8DUL - chains A and H of the 8 polymer chains in the assembly; structure by electron microscopy, 4.17 A resolution (low resolution: residue-level contacts below are approximate; hydrogen-bond / salt-bridge calls are withheld).

== Chain A ==
Protein: Spike glycoprotein E1
From: Western equine encephalitis virus
UniProtKB: P13897 (POLS_WEEV); residues -59 to 429 here correspond to UniProt positions 738-1226 (UniProt number = residue number + 797)
Amino-acid sequence (489 residues; row label = number of the first residue in the row; numbers below 1 keep their minus sign (Arg-59 is residue -59)):
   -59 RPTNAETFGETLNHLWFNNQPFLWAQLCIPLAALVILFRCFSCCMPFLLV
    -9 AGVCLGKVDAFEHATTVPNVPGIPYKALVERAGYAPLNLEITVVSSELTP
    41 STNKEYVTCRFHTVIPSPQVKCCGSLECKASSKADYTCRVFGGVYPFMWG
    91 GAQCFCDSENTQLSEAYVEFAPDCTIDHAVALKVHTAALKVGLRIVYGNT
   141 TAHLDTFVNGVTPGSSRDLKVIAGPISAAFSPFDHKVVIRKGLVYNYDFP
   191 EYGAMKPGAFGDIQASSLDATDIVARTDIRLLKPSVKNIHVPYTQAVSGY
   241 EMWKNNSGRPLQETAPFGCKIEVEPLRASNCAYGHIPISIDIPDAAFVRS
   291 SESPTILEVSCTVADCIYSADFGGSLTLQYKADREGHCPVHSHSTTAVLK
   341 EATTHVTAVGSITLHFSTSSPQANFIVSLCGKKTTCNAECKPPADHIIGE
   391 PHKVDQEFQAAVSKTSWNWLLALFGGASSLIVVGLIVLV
Not modelled in the structure: -59 to 41, 125-170, 269-429
Disulfide bonds: Cys49-Cys114, Cys62-Cys94, Cys63-Cys96, Cys68-Cys78
Covalent attachments: N-acetylglucosamine (NAG) linked to Asn245
UniProt features mapped onto this chain:
  - region: Val84 to Thr101 (E1 fusion peptide loop)
  - site (Cleavage): Ala-55, Glu-54, Ala0, Phe1
  - glycosylation (N-linked (GlcNAc...) asparagine): Asn139, Asn245, Asn270

== Chain H ==
Protein: Antibody Fab SKT05 heavy chain
From: Macaca fascicularis
Notes: antibody fragment or engineered binder
Amino-acid sequence (239 residues; each row starts with the number of its first residue; a row labelled like 52A-52C holds insertion residues (52A, then the next letters in order)):
     1 EVQLVESGAGLVQPGGSLRLSCAASGFTFSDSWMSWVRQSPGKGLEWVGR
    51 IK
52A-52C GKP
    53 DGETAAYAASVKGRFSISRDDSKNTLYLQM
82A-82C NSL
    83 KTEDTAVYYCTRDDRTSC
100A-100I RRGVCYAAF
   101 HSWGQGVLVTVSSASTKGPSVFPLAPSSRSTSESTAALGCLVKDYFPEPV
   151 TVSWNSGSLTSGVHTFPAVLQSSGLYSLSSVVTVPSSSLGTQTYVCNVNH
   201 KPSNTKVDKRVEIKTCGGLEVLFQ
Not modelled in the structure: 114-224
Disulfide bonds: Cys22-Cys92, Cys100-Cys100E

== Interface between chain A and chain H ==
Residue-residue contacts (18; chain A residue first):
  Ser65(A) - Asp96(H)
  Ser65(A) - His101(H)
  Glu67(A) - Asp96(H)
  Glu67(A) - Arg97(H)
  Cys68(A) - Arg97(H)
  Ala70(A) - Gly100C(H)
  Ala70(A) - Cys100E(H)
  Asp75(A) - Arg100B(H)
  Tyr76(A) - Cys100(H)
  Tyr76(A) - Arg100B(H)
  Thr77(A) - Cys100(H)
  Cys78(A) - Ser99(H)
  Cys78(A) - Cys100(H)
  Arg79(A) - Thr98(H)
  Arg79(A) - Ser99(H)
  Val80(A) - Thr98(H)
  Ala215(A) - Arg100B(H)
  Arg216(A) - Arg100B(H)
Interface residues without a listed pair, chain A (13 interface residues in all): Leu66
Interface residues without a listed pair, chain H (12 interface residues in all): Asp31, Asp95, Arg100A

== Summary ==
The interface between chain A and chain H involves 13 residues on one side and 12 on the other.
N-acetylglucosamine is covalently linked to Asn245(A).
Chain A is Spike glycoprotein E1 (Western equine encephalitis virus) and chain H is Antibody Fab SKT05 heavy
chain (Macaca fascicularis); the structure, Cryo-EM Structure of Antibody SKT05 in complex with Western Equine
Encephalitis Virus spike (local refinement from ..., was determined by electron microscopy together with 8DEE,
8DEF, 8DEQ, 8DUN, 8DWO, 8EEU and 8EEV from the same study.
